PDB entry 7MKJ | electron microscopy, 2.90 A resolution | chains I and J of the 9 polymer chains in the assembly

[Chain I]
Molecule: DNA-directed RNA polymerase subunit beta
From: Escherichia coli
Notes: EC 2.7.7.6
Reference sequence: P0A8V4 (RPOB_ECO57); numbering as in UniProt (aligned over 1-1342)
Sequence (1342 residues; numbered 1 to 1342; the number before each row is that of its first residue):
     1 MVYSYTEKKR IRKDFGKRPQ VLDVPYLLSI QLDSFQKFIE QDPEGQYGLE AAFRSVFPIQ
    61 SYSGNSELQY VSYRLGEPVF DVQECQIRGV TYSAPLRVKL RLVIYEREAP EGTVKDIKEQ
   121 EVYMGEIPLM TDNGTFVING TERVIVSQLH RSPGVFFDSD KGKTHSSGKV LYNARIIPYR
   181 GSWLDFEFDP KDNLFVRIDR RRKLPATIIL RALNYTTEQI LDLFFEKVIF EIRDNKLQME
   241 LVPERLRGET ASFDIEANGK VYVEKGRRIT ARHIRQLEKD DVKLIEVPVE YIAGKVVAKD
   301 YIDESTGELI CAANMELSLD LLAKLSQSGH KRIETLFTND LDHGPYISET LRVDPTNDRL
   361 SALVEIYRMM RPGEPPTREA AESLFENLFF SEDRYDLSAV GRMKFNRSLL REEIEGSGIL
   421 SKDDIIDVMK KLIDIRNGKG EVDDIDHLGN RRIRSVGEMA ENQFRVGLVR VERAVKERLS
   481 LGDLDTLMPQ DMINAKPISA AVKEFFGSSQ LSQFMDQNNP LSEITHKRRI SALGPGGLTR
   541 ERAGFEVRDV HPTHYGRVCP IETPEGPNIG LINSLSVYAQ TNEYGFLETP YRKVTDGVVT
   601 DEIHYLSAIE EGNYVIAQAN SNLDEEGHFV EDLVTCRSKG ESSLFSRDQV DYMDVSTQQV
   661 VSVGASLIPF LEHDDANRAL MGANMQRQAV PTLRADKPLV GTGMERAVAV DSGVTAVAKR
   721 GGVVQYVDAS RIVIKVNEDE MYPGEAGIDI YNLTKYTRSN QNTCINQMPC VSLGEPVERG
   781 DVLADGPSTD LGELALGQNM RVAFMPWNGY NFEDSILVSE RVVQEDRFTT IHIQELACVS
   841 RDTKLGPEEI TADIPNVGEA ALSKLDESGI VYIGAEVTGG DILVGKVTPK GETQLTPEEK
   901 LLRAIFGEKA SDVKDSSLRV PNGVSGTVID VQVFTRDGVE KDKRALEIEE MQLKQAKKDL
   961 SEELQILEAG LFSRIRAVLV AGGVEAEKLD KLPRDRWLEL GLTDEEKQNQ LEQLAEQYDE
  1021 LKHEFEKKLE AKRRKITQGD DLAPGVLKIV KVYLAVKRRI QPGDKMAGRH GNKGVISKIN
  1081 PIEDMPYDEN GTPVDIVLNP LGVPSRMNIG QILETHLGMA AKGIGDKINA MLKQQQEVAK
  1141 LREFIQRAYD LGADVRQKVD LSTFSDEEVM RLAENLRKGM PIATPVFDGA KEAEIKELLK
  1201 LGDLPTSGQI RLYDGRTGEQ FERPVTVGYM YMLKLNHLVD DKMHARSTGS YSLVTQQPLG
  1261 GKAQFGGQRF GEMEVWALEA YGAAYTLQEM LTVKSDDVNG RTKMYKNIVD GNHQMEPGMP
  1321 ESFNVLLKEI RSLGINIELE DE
Unresolved in the structure: 1, 1342
UniProt features mapped onto this chain:
  - modified residue (N6-acetyllysine): Lys1022, Lys1200
Ligand contacts:
  - chapso (1N7), molecule 1: Gln46, Tyr47, Tyr179, Ser398, Ala399, Val400, Arg452, Glu458, Glu461, Asn462, Glu583, Tyr584
  - chapso (1N7), molecule 2: Gln725, Tyr726, Arg731, Glu962, Gln965, Ile966, Ala969
From the paper describing this entry:
  - binding site for Nontemplate strand of T7A1 promoter DNA: Arg201
  - binding site for Template strand of T7A1 promoter DNA: Arg470, Lys496

[Chain J]
Molecule: DNA-directed RNA polymerase subunit beta'
From: Escherichia coli
Notes: EC 2.7.7.6
Reference sequence: A0A4S1NBU2 (A0A4S1NBU2_ECOLX); residues 1-1407 here = UniProt positions 1-1407
Sequence (1407 residues; numbered 1 to 1407; the number before each row is that of its first residue):
     1 MKDLLKFLKA QTKTEEFDAI KIALASPDMI RSWSFGEVKK PETINYRTFK PERDGLFCAR
    61 IFGPVKDYEC LCGKYKRLKH RGVICEKCGV EVTQTKVRRE RMGHIELASP TAHIWFLKSL
   121 PSRIGLLLDM PLRDIERVLY FESYVVIEGG MTNLERQQIL TEEQYLDALE EFGDEFDAKM
   181 GAEAIQALLK SMDLEQECEQ LREELNETNS ETKRKKLTKR IKLLEAFVQS GNKPEWMILT
   241 VLPVLPPDLR PLVPLDGGRF ATSDLNDLYR RVINRNNRLK RLLDLAAPDI IVRNEKRMLQ
   301 EAVDALLDNG RRGRAITGSN KRPLKSLADM IKGKQGRFRQ NLLGKRVDYS GRSVITVGPY
   361 LRLHQCGLPK KMALELFKPF IYGKLELRGL ATTIKAAKKM VEREEAVVWD ILDEVIREHP
   421 VLLNRAPTLH RLGIQAFEPV LIEGKAIQLH PLVCAAYNAD FDGDQMAVHV PLTLEAQLEA
   481 RALMMSTNNI LSPANGEPII VPSQDVVLGL YYMTRDCVNA KGEGMVLTGP KEAERLYRSG
   541 LASLHARVKV RITEYEKDAN GELVAKTSLK DTTVGRAILW MIVPKGLPYS IVNQALGKKA
   601 ISKMLNTCYR ILGLKPTVIF ADQIMYTGFA YAARSGASVG IDDMVIPEKK HEIISEAEAE
   661 VAEIQEQFQS GLVTAGERYN KVIDIWAAAN DRVSKAMMDN LQTETVINRD GQEEKQVSFN
   721 SIYMMADSGA RGSAAQIRQL AGMRGLMAKP DGSIIETPIT ANFREGLNVL QYFISTHGAR
   781 KGLADTALKT ANSGYLTRRL VDVAQDLVVT EDDCGTHEGI MMTPVIEGGD VKEPLRDRVL
   841 GRVTAEDVLK PGTADILVPR NTLLHEQWCD LLEENSVDAV KVRSVVSCDT DFGVCAHCYG
   901 RDLARGHIIN KGEAIGVIAA QSIGEPGTQL TMRTFHIGGA ASRAAAESSI QVKNKGSIKL
   961 SNVKSVVNSS GKLVITSRNT ELKLIDEFGR TKESYKVPYG AVLAKGDGEQ VAGGETVANW
  1021 DPHTMPVITE VSGFVRFTDM IDGQTITRQT DELTGLSSLV VLDSAERTAG GKDLRPALKI
  1081 VDAQGNDVLI PGTDMPAQYF LPGKAIVQLE DGVQISSGDT LARIPQESGG TKDITGGLPR
  1141 VADLFEARRP KEPAILAEIS GIVSFGKETK GKRRLVITPV DGSDPYEEMI PKWRQLNVFE
  1201 GERVERGDVI SDGPEAPHDI LRLRGVHAVT RYIVNEVQDV YRLQGVKIND KHIEVIVRQM
  1261 LRKATIVNAG SSDFLEGEQV EYSRVKIANR ELEANGKVGA TYSRDLLGIT KASLATESFI
  1321 SAASFQETTR VLTEAAVAGK RDELRGLKEN VIVGRLIPAG TGYAYHQDRM RRRAAGEAPA
  1381 APQVTAEDAS ASLAELLNAG LGGSDNE
Unresolved in the structure: 1-15, 932-947, 1127-1134, 1376-1407
Differences from the reference sequence: conflict Val1384 (Met in A0A4S1NBU2)
Ion coordination: Zn2+ site 1: Cys70, Cys72, Cys85; Mg2+: Asp460, Asp462, Asp464; Zn2+ site 2: Cys814, Cys888, Cys898

[Chain I / chain J interface]
Contacting residue pairs (353):
  Phe545(I) - Ala784(J)
  Phe545(I) - Asp785(J)
  Phe545(I) - Leu788(J)  hydrophobic
  Arg548(I) - Arg780(J)  hydrogen bond (backbone-side chain)
  Asp549(I) - Pro750(J)
  Asp549(I) - Arg780(J)
  Val550(I) - Phe773(J)  hydrophobic
  Val550(I) - Thr776(J)
  Val550(I) - His777(J)  hydrogen bond (backbone-side chain)
  Val550(I) - Arg780(J)
  His551(I) - Phe773(J)
  Tyr555(I) - Val769(J)
  Tyr555(I) - Phe773(J)  hydrophobic
  Pro560(I) - Phe773(J)  hydrophobic
  Pro560(I) - Thr776(J)
  Pro560(I) - Arg780(J)  hydrogen bond (backbone-side chain)
  Thr563(I) - Arg780(J)
  Gly566(I) - Ala787(J)
  Ile569(I) - Leu783(J)  hydrophobic
  Gly570(I) - Arg780(J)
  Asn573(I) - Arg780(J)  hydrogen bond
  Gln618(I) - Val769(J)
  Gln618(I) - Leu770(J)
  Asn620(I) - Asn768(J)
  Asn620(I) - Val769(J)
  Thr635(I) - Leu770(J)
  Ser642(I) - Leu770(J)
  Val660(I) - Val769(J)  hydrophobic
  Val660(I) - Phe773(J)  hydrophobic
  Leu671(I) - Tyr772(J)
  Glu672(I) - Gly766(J)
  Glu672(I) - Leu767(J)  hydrogen bond (backbone-backbone)
  His673(I) - Phe763(J)
  His673(I) - Arg764(J)
  His673(I) - Glu765(J)
  Asp674(I) - Phe763(J)
  Asp674(I) - Tyr772(J)  hydrogen bond (backbone-side chain)
  Asp675(I) - Arg744(J)  salt bridge
  Asp675(I) - Phe763(J)
  Asp675(I) - Tyr772(J)
  Ala676(I) - Tyr772(J)
  Ala676(I) - Ser775(J)
  Ala676(I) - Ala779(J)  hydrophobic
  Asn677(I) - Ala779(J)
  Asn677(I) - Leu783(J)
  Ala679(I) - Tyr772(J)
  Leu680(I) - Leu783(J)  hydrophobic
  Phe804(I) - Ala637(J)
  Phe804(I) - Ser638(J)  hydrogen bond (backbone-side chain)
  Met805(I) - Ala633(J)
  Met805(I) - Ala637(J)
  Pro806(I) - Asp505(J)
  Pro806(I) - Ala632(J)
  Pro806(I) - Ala633(J)
  Pro806(I) - Ala637(J)
  Asn808(I) - Pro359(J)
  Asn808(I) - Phe629(J)
  Asn808(I) - Ala633(J)
  Gly809(I) - Val357(J)
  Gly809(I) - Pro359(J)
  Gly809(I) - Phe629(J)
  Tyr810(I) - Pro359(J)
  Phe812(I) - Val357(J)  hydrophobic
  Phe812(I) - Pro451(J)
  Phe812(I) - Phe461(J)  hydrophobic
  Phe812(I) - Ser503(J)
  Phe812(I) - Gln504(J)  hydrogen bond (backbone-side chain)
  Phe812(I) - Asp505(J)
  Phe812(I) - Phe629(J)  hydrophobic
  Glu813(I) - Asp460(J)
  Glu813(I) - Phe461(J)
  Glu813(I) - Gln504(J)
  Glu813(I) - Arg731(J)  salt bridge
  Asp814(I) - Asp460(J)
  Asp814(I) - Phe461(J)
  Asp814(I) - Asp462(J)
  Ser815(I) - Val357(J)
  Ser815(I) - Phe461(J)
  Arg841(I) - Asp256(J)
  Arg841(I) - Gly257(J)
  Lys844(I) - Arg47(J)  hydrogen bond (side chain-backbone)
  Lys844(I) - Phe49(J)
  Gln894(I) - Arg77(J)
  Pro1044(I) - Gly257(J)
  Gly1063(I) - Ala446(J)
  Lys1065(I) - Asp462(J)
  Lys1073(I) - Asp462(J)
  Val1075(I) - Thr356(J)
  Val1075(I) - Phe461(J)
  Val1075(I) - Asp462(J)
  Val1075(I) - Gly463(J)
  Ile1076(I) - Thr356(J)
  Ser1077(I) - Val357(J)
  Asn1099(I) - Gln504(J)
  Asn1099(I) - Asp505(J)  hydrogen bond
  Pro1100(I) - Ala637(J)
  Pro1100(I) - Val639(J)  hydrophobic
  Pro1100(I) - Met725(J)  hydrophobic
  Leu1101(I) - Gln504(J)
  Leu1101(I) - Asp505(J)
  Leu1101(I) - Met725(J)  hydrophobic
  Leu1101(I) - Ala730(J)
  Leu1101(I) - Arg731(J)
  Val1103(I) - Val639(J)  hydrophobic
  Pro1104(I) - Met725(J)  hydrophobic
  Pro1104(I) - Gln736(J)
  Ser1105(I) - Arg731(J)
  Ser1105(I) - Gln736(J)
  Arg1106(I) - Arg731(J)
  Met1107(I) - Gln736(J)
  Met1107(I) - Gln739(J)
  Met1107(I) - Leu740(J)  hydrophobic
  Met1107(I) - Phe763(J)  hydrophobic
  Ile1109(I) - Ile641(J)  hydrophobic
  Ile1109(I) - Met644(J)  hydrophobic
  Ile1109(I) - Leu740(J)  hydrophobic
  Ile1109(I) - Phe763(J)
  Ile1112(I) - Val639(J)  hydrophobic
  Ile1112(I) - Gly640(J)
  Ile1112(I) - Ile641(J)
  Leu1113(I) - Ile641(J)  hydrophobic
  His1116(I) - Ile641(J)
  Phe1187(I) - Leu767(J)
  Phe1187(I) - Val769(J)  hydrophobic
  Phe1187(I) - Tyr772(J)  hydrophobic
  Glu1192(I) - Ile641(J)
  Glu1192(I) - Arg764(J)  salt bridge
  Lys1196(I) - Asp642(J)  salt bridge
  Gln1209(I) - Gly640(J)
  Glu1219(I) - Arg634(J)  salt bridge
  Phe1221(I) - Ala633(J)
  Phe1221(I) - Arg634(J)
  Phe1221(I) - Gly636(J)
  Glu1222(I) - Tyr512(J)  hydrogen bond
  Glu1222(I) - Tyr537(J)  hydrogen bond
  Glu1222(I) - Arg634(J)  hydrogen bond (backbone-backbone)
  Glu1222(I) - Ser635(J)
  Arg1223(I) - Ser635(J)  hydrogen bond (backbone-backbone)
  Arg1223(I) - Gly636(J)
  Arg1223(I) - Phe719(J)  hydrogen bond (side chain-backbone)
  Arg1223(I) - Ser721(J)  hydrogen bond
  Arg1223(I) - Met724(J)
  Val1225(I) - Gly636(J)
  Val1225(I) - Ser638(J)
  Thr1226(I) - Ser638(J)  hydrogen bond (backbone-side chain)
  Thr1226(I) - Val639(J)  hydrogen bond (side chain-backbone)
  Thr1226(I) - Gly640(J)
  Val1239(I) - Val354(J)  hydrophobic
  Val1239(I) - Lys445(J)
  Asp1240(I) - Lys445(J)
  Lys1242(I) - Arg352(J)
  Lys1242(I) - Val354(J)
  Lys1242(I) - Gln465(J)
  Met1243(I) - Arg352(J)
  Met1243(I) - Ser353(J)
  Met1243(I) - Lys371(J)
  Met1243(I) - Met372(J)  hydrophobic
  Met1243(I) - Lys445(J)
  His1244(I) - Gly351(J)
  His1244(I) - Arg352(J)  hydrogen bond (backbone-backbone)
  His1244(I) - Met372(J)
  Ala1245(I) - Ser350(J)
  Ala1245(I) - Gly351(J)
  Ala1245(I) - Met372(J)
  Ala1245(I) - Glu375(J)
  Arg1246(I) - Asp348(J)  salt bridge
  Arg1246(I) - Tyr349(J)  hydrogen bond (backbone-backbone)
  Arg1246(I) - Ser350(J)  hydrogen bond (backbone-backbone)
  Arg1246(I) - Glu375(J)
  Arg1246(I) - Leu376(J)
  Ser1247(I) - Asp348(J)
  Ser1247(I) - Tyr349(J)
  Ser1247(I) - Glu375(J)  hydrogen bond (backbone-side chain)
  Ser1247(I) - Lys378(J)
  Thr1248(I) - Tyr349(J)
  Tyr1251(I) - Asp348(J)  hydrogen bond
  Leu1253(I) - Arg99(J)  hydrogen bond (backbone-side chain)
  Leu1253(I) - Pro251(J)  hydrophobic
  Leu1253(I) - Val253(J)  hydrophobic
  Val1254(I) - Arg99(J)  hydrogen bond (backbone-side chain)
  Val1254(I) - Pro251(J)
  Val1254(I) - Arg337(J)
  Thr1255(I) - Arg337(J)
  Thr1255(I) - Asn341(J)
  Gln1256(I) - Arg99(J)
  Gln1257(I) - Asn341(J)  hydrogen bond (side chain-backbone)
  Gln1257(I) - Lys345(J)
  Gln1257(I) - Arg346(J)
  Pro1258(I) - Arg346(J)
  Pro1258(I) - Asp348(J)
  Leu1259(I) - Arg346(J)
  Phe1265(I) - Glu375(J)
  Gly1267(I) - Arg346(J)  hydrogen bond (backbone-side chain)
  Gly1267(I) - Val347(J)
  Gly1267(I) - Ser350(J)
  Gln1268(I) - Arg346(J)
  Gln1268(I) - Val347(J)  hydrogen bond (backbone-backbone)
  Gln1268(I) - Ser350(J)  hydrogen bond (backbone-side chain)
  Gln1268(I) - Gly351(J)
  Gln1268(I) - Arg352(J)
  Arg1269(I) - Arg339(J)
  Arg1269(I) - Gln340(J)  hydrogen bond (side chain-backbone)
  Arg1269(I) - Gly344(J)  hydrogen bond (side chain-backbone)
  Arg1269(I) - Lys345(J)
  Arg1269(I) - Arg346(J)
  Phe1270(I) - Gly344(J)
  Phe1270(I) - Lys345(J)  hydrogen bond (backbone-backbone)
  Phe1270(I) - Val347(J)  hydrophobic
  Phe1270(I) - His469(J)
  Gly1271(I) - Gly344(J)
  Glu1272(I) - Leu343(J)
  Glu1272(I) - Arg798(J)  salt bridge
  Met1273(I) - Thr428(J)
  Glu1274(I) - Asn424(J)
  Glu1274(I) - Ala426(J)
  Glu1274(I) - Thr428(J)  hydrogen bond
  Glu1274(I) - Ile434(J)
  Val1275(I) - Leu343(J)
  Trp1276(I) - Arg798(J)
  Trp1276(I) - Val801(J)
  Trp1276(I) - Val917(J)
  Trp1276(I) - Gln921(J)
  Ala1277(I) - Thr428(J)
  Ala1277(I) - Arg431(J)
  Ala1277(I) - Ile434(J)  hydrophobic
  Ala1277(I) - Gln921(J)
  Leu1278(I) - Met484(J)  hydrophobic
  Glu1279(I) - Ala914(J)
  Glu1279(I) - Val917(J)
  Glu1279(I) - Leu1347(J)
  Glu1279(I) - Val1351(J)
  Glu1279(I) - Ile1357(J)
  Ala1280(I) - Arg431(J)
  Ala1280(I) - Glu913(J)
  Ala1280(I) - Ile918(J)
  Ala1280(I) - Gln921(J)
  Tyr1281(I) - Arg431(J)  hydrogen bond (side chain-backbone)
  Tyr1281(I) - Ile434(J)  hydrogen bond (side chain-backbone)
  Tyr1281(I) - Leu483(J)
  Tyr1281(I) - Met484(J)  hydrophobic
  Tyr1281(I) - Asn489(J)  hydrogen bond
  Gly1282(I) - Leu483(J)
  Gly1282(I) - Gly1360(J)
  Gly1282(I) - Thr1361(J)  hydrogen bond (backbone-side chain)
  Ala1283(I) - Glu479(J)
  Ala1283(I) - Leu483(J)
  Ala1283(I) - Met484(J)  hydrophobic
  Ala1284(I) - Glu479(J)
  Ala1284(I) - Leu1356(J)
  Ala1284(I) - Ile1357(J)  hydrophobic
  Ala1284(I) - Gly1362(J)
  Tyr1285(I) - Glu475(J)
  Tyr1285(I) - Glu479(J)  hydrogen bond (backbone-side chain)
  Tyr1285(I) - Leu1356(J)
  Tyr1285(I) - Thr1361(J)
  Thr1286(I) - Leu422(J)
  Thr1286(I) - Ala476(J)
  Thr1286(I) - Glu479(J)  hydrogen bond
  Leu1287(I) - Val1351(J)  hydrophobic
  Gln1288(I) - Gly1354(J)
  Gln1288(I) - Arg1355(J)
  Gln1288(I) - Leu1356(J)
  Glu1289(I) - Pro471(J)
  Glu1289(I) - Leu472(J)  hydrogen bond (side chain-backbone)
  Glu1289(I) - Thr473(J)  hydrogen bond (side chain-backbone)
  Glu1289(I) - Ala476(J)
  Met1290(I) - Val347(J)
  Met1290(I) - His469(J)
  Leu1291(I) - Lys345(J)
  Leu1291(I) - Val1351(J)  hydrophobic
  Leu1291(I) - Gly1354(J)
  Thr1292(I) - Gly1354(J)
  Lys1294(I) - Val347(J)
  Lys1294(I) - Asp348(J)  hydrogen bond (backbone-backbone)
  Lys1294(I) - Val470(J)  hydrogen bond (side chain-backbone)
  Lys1294(I) - Leu472(J)
  Ser1295(I) - Lys345(J)
  Ser1295(I) - Arg346(J)  hydrogen bond (side chain-backbone)
  Asp1296(I) - Lys345(J)
  Tyr1305(I) - Tyr349(J)
  Tyr1305(I) - Pro379(J)  hydrophobic
  Tyr1305(I) - Tyr382(J)
  Ile1308(I) - Pro379(J)  hydrophobic
  Ile1308(I) - Phe380(J)
  Val1309(I) - Pro379(J)
  Val1309(I) - Gly383(J)
  His1313(I) - Phe380(J)
  His1313(I) - Leu472(J)
  His1313(I) - Thr473(J)  hydrogen bond (backbone-side chain)
  His1313(I) - Leu474(J)  hydrogen bond (backbone-backbone)
  His1313(I) - Gln477(J)
  Gln1314(I) - Thr473(J)
  Gly1318(I) - Gly1354(J)
  Met1319(I) - Val1353(J)
  Pro1320(I) - Val1353(J)
  Glu1321(I) - Arg99(J)  salt bridge
  Ser1322(I) - Asn341(J)
  Ser1322(I) - Leu342(J)
  Phe1323(I) - Ile20(J)  hydrophobic
  Phe1323(I) - Leu342(J)
  Phe1323(I) - Ile1352(J)  hydrophobic
  Phe1323(I) - Val1353(J)  hydrophobic
  Val1325(I) - Arg99(J)
  Val1325(I) - Leu249(J)  hydrophobic
  Val1325(I) - Arg337(J)
  Leu1326(I) - Ile331(J)  hydrophobic
  Leu1326(I) - Arg337(J)
  Leu1326(I) - Phe338(J)  hydrophobic
  Leu1326(I) - Leu342(J)  hydrophobic
  Lys1328(I) - Glu100(J)
  Lys1328(I) - Leu245(J)
  Lys1328(I) - Leu249(J)
  Glu1329(I) - Leu245(J)
  Glu1329(I) - Met330(J)
  Glu1329(I) - Arg337(J)  salt bridge
  Ile1330(I) - Ile331(J)  hydrophobic
  Arg1331(I) - Trp33(J)
  Arg1331(I) - Pro243(J)
  Ser1332(I) - Pro243(J)
  Ser1332(I) - Leu245(J)
  Ser1332(I) - Leu327(J)
  Leu1333(I) - Trp115(J)  hydrophobic
  Leu1333(I) - Pro243(J)
  Leu1333(I) - Leu307(J)  hydrophobic
  Leu1333(I) - Leu327(J)  hydrophobic
  Gly1334(I) - Ala25(J)  hydrogen bond (backbone-backbone)
  Gly1334(I) - His113(J)  hydrogen bond (backbone-side chain)
  Ile1335(I) - Ile22(J)  hydrophobic
  Ile1335(I) - Ala23(J)
  Ile1335(I) - Trp33(J)
  Ile1335(I) - Trp115(J)  hydrophobic
  Ile1335(I) - Ala1336(J)  hydrophobic
  Asn1336(I) - Lys21(J)
  Asn1336(I) - Ile22(J)
  Asn1336(I) - Ala23(J)  hydrogen bond (backbone-backbone)
  Asn1336(I) - Leu24(J)
  Asn1336(I) - Ala25(J)
  Asn1336(I) - Trp33(J)
  Ile1337(I) - Ile20(J)  hydrophobic
  Ile1337(I) - Lys21(J)
  Glu1338(I) - Ile20(J)
  Glu1338(I) - Lys21(J)  hydrogen bond (backbone-backbone)
  Leu1339(I) - Phe17(J)  hydrophobic
  Leu1339(I) - Ala19(J)
  Leu1339(I) - Ile20(J)  hydrophobic
  Glu1340(I) - Phe17(J)
  Glu1340(I) - Asp18(J)  hydrogen bond (backbone-backbone)
  Glu1340(I) - Ala19(J)  hydrogen bond (backbone-backbone)
  Glu1340(I) - Lys21(J)
  Glu1340(I) - Arg1341(J)  salt bridge
  Asp1341(I) - Glu16(J)
  Asp1341(I) - Phe17(J)
  Asp1341(I) - Asp18(J)
Interface residues without a listed pair, chain I (161 interface residues in all): Pro552, His554, Cys559, Ile561, Glu565, Arg637, Thr657, Trp807, Asn811, Gln1061, Pro1062, Gly1074, Gly1102, Ser1207, Pro1224, Gly1260, Gly1261, Met1304, Met1315
Interface residues without a listed pair, chain J (180 interface residues in all): Met29, Thr48, Met102, Phe116, Pro246, Asp248, Tyr269, Ile355, Tyr360, Ile394, Pro427, His430, Leu432, Gln435, Ala467, Leu508, Arg538, His545, Ala630, Asp643, Asn720, Lys781, Thr797, Phe1319, Leu1332

[Summary]
161 residues of chain I face 180 of chain J across their interface; the contacts include 52 hydrogen bonds and
10 salt bridges. Among the polar pairs are Asp675(I)-Arg744(J), Glu813(I)-Arg731(J) and Glu1192(I)-Arg764(J).
From the paper: a binding site for Template strand of T7A1 promoter DNA at Arg470(I) and Lys496(I); a binding
site for Nontemplate strand of T7A1 promoter DNA at Arg201(I).
Here chain I is DNA-directed RNA polymerase subunit beta and chain J is DNA-directed RNA polymerase subunit
beta', both from Escherichia coli. Entry 7MKJ (Cryo-EM structure of Escherichia coli RNA polymerase bound to
T7A1 promoter DNA) was determined by electron microscopy together with 7MKD, 7MKE and 7MKI from the same
study.
